Entry 3I55 (X-ray diffraction, 3.11 A resolution); this record covers chains 0 and C of the 32 polymer chains in the assembly.

Chain 0:
Molecule: 23S ribosomal RNA
From: Haloarcula marismortui ATCC 43049
Sequence (2923 nucleotides; numbered 1 to 2923; the number before each row is that of its first residue):
     1 GUUGGCUACU AUGCCAGCUG GUGGAUUGCU CGGCUCAGGC GCUGAUGAAG GACGUGCCAA
    61 GCUGCGAUAA GCUGUGGGGA GCCGCACGGA GGCGAAGAAC CACAGAUUUC CGAAUGAGAA
   121 UCUCUCUAAC AAUUGCUUCG CGCAAUGAGG AACCCCGAGA ACUGAAACAU CUCAGUAUCG
   181 GGAGGAACAG AAAACGCAAC GUGAUGUCGU UAGUAACCGC GAGUGAACGC GAUACAGCCC
   241 AAACCGAAGC CCUCACGGGC AAUGUGGUGU CAGGGCUACC UCUCAUCAGC CGACCGUCUU
   301 CACGAAGUCU CUUGGAAUAG AGCGUGAUAC AGGGUGACAA CCCCGUACUG AAGACCAGUA
   361 CGCUGUGCGG UAGUGCCAGA GUAGCGGGGG UUGGAUAUCC CUCGCGAAUA ACGCAGGCAU
   421 CGACUGCGAA GGCUAAACAC AACCUGAGAC CGAUAGUGAA CAAGUAGUGU GAACGAACGC
   481 UGCAAAGUAC CCUCAGAAGG GAGGCGAAAU AGAGCAUGAA AUCAGUUGGC GAUCGAGCGA
   541 CAGGGCAUAC AAGGUCCCUU GACGAAUGAC CGAGACGCGA GUCUCCAGUA AGACUCACGG
   601 GAAGCCGAUG UUCUGUCGUA CGUUUUGAAA AACGAGCCAG GGAGUGUGUC UGUAUGGCAA
   661 GUCUAACCGG AGUAUCCGGG GAGGCACAGG GAAACCGACA UGGCCGCAGG GCUUUGCCCG
   721 AGGGCCGCCG UCUUCAAGGG CGGGGAGCCA UGUGGACACG ACCCGAAUCC GGACGAUCUA
   781 CGCAUGGACA AGAUGAAGCG UGCCGAAAGG CACGUGGAAG UCUGUUAGAG UUGGUGUCCU
   841 ACAAUACCCU CUCGUGAUCU AUGUGUAGGG GUGAAAGGCC CAUCGAGUCC GGCAACAGCU
   901 GGUUCCAAUC GAAACAUGUC GAAGCAUGAC CUCCGCCGAG GUAGUCUGUG AGGUAGAGCG
   961 ACCGAUUGGU GUGUCCGCCU CCGAGAGGAG UCGGCACACC UGUCAAACUC CAAACUUACA
  1021 GACGCUGUUU GACGCGGGGA UUCCGGUGCG CGGGGUAAGC CUGUGUACCA GGAGGGGAAC
  1081 AACCCAGAGA UAGGUUAAGG UCCCCAAGUG UGGAUUAAGU GUAAUCCUCU GAAGGUGGUC
  1141 UCGAGCCCUA GACAGCCGGG AGGUGAGCUU AGAAGCAGCU ACCCUCUAAG AAAAGCGUAA
  1201 CAGCUUACCG GCCGAGGUUU GAGGCGCCCA AAAUGAUCGG GACUCAAAUC CACCACCGAG
  1261 ACCUGUCCGU ACCACUCAUA CUGGUAAUCG AGUAGAUUGG CGCUCUAAUU GGAUGGAAGC
  1321 AGGGGCGAGA GCUCCUGUGG ACCGAUUAGU GACGAAAAUC CUGGCCAUAG UAGCAGCGAU
  1381 AGUCGGGUGA GAACCCCGAC GGCCUAAUGG AUAAGGGUUC CUCAGCACUG CUGAUCAGCU
  1441 GAGGGUUAGC CGGUCCUAAG UCUCACCGCA ACUCGACUGA GACGAAAUGG GAAACAGGUU
  1501 AAUAUUCCUG UGCCAUCAUG CAGUGAAAGU UGACGCCCUG GGGUCGAUCA CGCCGGGCAU
  1561 UCGCCCGGUC GAACCGUCCA ACUCCGUGGA AGCCGUAAUG GCAGGAAGCG GACGAACGGC
  1621 GGCAUAGGGA AACGUGAUUC AACCUGGGGC CCAUGAAAAG ACGAGCAUGA UGUCCGUACC
  1681 GAGAACCGAC ACAGGUGUCC AUGGCGGCGA AAGCCAAGGC CUGUCGGGAG CAACCAACGU
  1741 UAGGGAAUUC GGCAAGUUAG UCCCGUACCU UCGGAAGAAG GGAUGCCUGC UCCGGAACGG
  1801 AGCAGGUCGC AGUGACUCGG AAGCUCGGAC UGUCUAGUAA CAACAUAGGU GACCGCAAAU
  1861 CCGCAAGGAC UCGUACGGUC ACUGAAUCCU GCCCAGUGCA GGUAUCUGAA CACCUCGUAC
  1921 AAGAGGACGA AGGACCUGUC AACGGCGGGG GUAACUAUGA CCCUCUUAAG GUAGCGUAGU
  1981 ACCUUGCCGC AUCAGUAGCG GCUUGCAUGA AUGGAUUAAC CAGAGCUUCA CUGUCCCAAC
  2041 GUUGGGCCCG GUGAACUGUA CAUUCCAGUG CGGAGUCUGG AGACACCCAG GGGGAAGCGA
  2101 AGACCCUAUG GAGCUUUACU GCAGGCUGUC GCUGAGACGU GGUCGCCGAU GUGCAGCAUA
  2161 GGUAGGAGUC GUUACAGAGG UACCCGCGCU AGCGGGCCAC CCAGACAACA GUGAAAUACU
  2221 ACCCGUCGGU GACUGCGACU CUCACUCCGG GAGGAGGACA CCGAUAGCCG GGCAGUUUGA
  2281 CUGGGGCGGU ACGCGCUCGA AAAGAUAUCG AGCGCGCCCU AUGGUCAUCU CAGCCGGGAC
  2341 AGAGACCCGG CGAAGAGUGC AAGAGCAAAA GAUGACUUGA CAGUGUUCUU CCCAACGAGG
  2401 AACGCUGACG CGAAAGCGUG GUCUAGCGAA CCAAUUAGCC UGCUUGAUGC GGGCAAUUGA
  2461 UGACAGAAAA GCUACCCUAG GGAUAACAGA GUCGUCACUC GCAAGAGCAC AUAUCGACCG
  2521 AGUGGCUUGC UACCUCGAUG UCGGUUCCCU CCAUCCUGCC CGUGCAGAAG CGGGCAAGGG
  2581 UGAGGUUGUU CGCCUAUUAA AGGAGGUCGU GAGCUGGGUU UAGACCGUCG UGAGACAGGU
  2641 CGGCUGCUAU CUACUGGGUG UGUAAUGGUG UCUGACAAGA ACGACCGUAU AGUACGAGAG
  2701 GAACUACGGU UGGUGGCCAC UGGUGUACCG GUUGUUCGAG AGAGCACGUG CCGGGUAGCC
  2761 ACGCCACACG GGGUAAGAGC UGAACGCAUC UAAGCUCGAA ACCCACUUGG AAAAGAGACA
  2821 CCGCCGAGGU CCCGCGUACA AGACGCGGUC GAUAGACUCG GGGUGUGCGC GUCGAGGUAA
  2881 CGAGACGUUA AGCCCACGAG CACUAACAGA CCAAAGCCAU CAU
Not modelled in the structure: 1-9, 126-127, 715, 971-998, 1560, 1952-1963, 2137-2236, 2339-2343, 2665-2666, 2915-2923
Modified positions: 1MA (6-hydro-1-methyladenosine-5'-monophosphate) at position 628, OMU (o2'-methyluridine 5'-monophosphate) at position 2587, OMG (o2'-methylguanosine-5'-monophosphate) at position 2588, UR3 (3-methyluridine-5'-monophoshate) at position 2619, PSU (pseudouridine-5'-monophosphate) at position 2621
Ion coordination: Mg2+ site 1 near G28 (its only coordinating residue here); Na+ site 1: C40, G41; Na+ site 2 near G56 (its only coordinating residue here); Sr2+ site 1 near A86 (its only coordinating residue here); Na+ site 3 near U108 (its only coordinating residue here); Mg2+ site 2 near U115 (its only coordinating residue here); Na+ site 4 near C141 (its only coordinating residue here); Na+ site 5 near U146 (its only coordinating residue here); Mg2+ site 3: C162, U163, U2276; Na+ site 6: A165, A166; Mg2+ site 4 near A166 (its only coordinating residue here); Mg2+ site 5: A167, C168; 67 more Mg2+ sites not listed; 43 more Na+ sites not listed; 37 more Sr2+ sites not listed
Small-molecule neighbours: Mycalamide A (MYL): A2430, C2431, C2432, A2433, G2459, A2460

Chain C:
Protein: 50S ribosomal protein L4P
From: Haloarcula marismortui
UniProt: P12735 (RL4_HALMA); residue numbers follow UniProt; this construct covers 1-246
Chain sequence (246 residues; row label = number of the first residue in the row):
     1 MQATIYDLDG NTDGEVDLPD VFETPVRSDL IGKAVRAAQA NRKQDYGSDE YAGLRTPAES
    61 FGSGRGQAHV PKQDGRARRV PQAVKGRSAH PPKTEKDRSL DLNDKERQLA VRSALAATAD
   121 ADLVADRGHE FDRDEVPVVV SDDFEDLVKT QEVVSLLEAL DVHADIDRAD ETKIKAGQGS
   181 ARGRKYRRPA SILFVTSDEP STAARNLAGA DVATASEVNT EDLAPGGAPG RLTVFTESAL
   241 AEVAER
Ion coordination: Na+: Asp45, Lys96

Chain 0 / chain C interface:
Contacting residue pairs - 221 pairs, chain 0 then chain C:
  C29(0) - Gln178(C)  phosphate contact
  U30(0) - Ala181(C)  phosphate contact
  C34(0) - Gly47(C)  hydrogen bond to the sugar
  C34(0) - Ser48(C)  sugar contact
  C34(0) - Asp49(C)  hydrogen bond to the phosphate
  U35(0) - Asp45(C)  hydrogen bond to the sugar
  U35(0) - Tyr46(C)  sugar contact
  U35(0) - Gly47(C)  sugar contact
  U35(0) - Asp49(C)  phosphate contact
  U35(0) - Thr94(C)  phosphate contact
  G326(0) - Gln151(C)  phosphate contact
  G326(0) - Asn206(C)  base contact
  A327(0) - Lys149(C)  salt bridge to the phosphate
  A327(0) - Thr150(C)  sugar contact
  A327(0) - Gln151(C)  phosphate contact
  A327(0) - Asn206(C)  hydrogen bond to the base
  A327(0) - Leu207(C)  base contact
  U328(0) - Val148(C)  sugar contact
  U328(0) - Lys149(C)  salt bridge to the phosphate
  U328(0) - Thr150(C)  hydrogen bond to the phosphate
  U328(0) - Thr202(C)  sugar contact
  U328(0) - Arg205(C)  hydrogen bond to the phosphate
  A329(0) - Thr150(C)  phosphate contact
  A329(0) - Arg205(C)  salt bridge to the phosphate
  A329(0) - Asn206(C)  phosphate contact
  C330(0) - Asp170(C)  hydrogen bond to the base
  C330(0) - Arg188(C)  base contact
  C330(0) - Asn206(C)  hydrogen bond to the sugar
  C330(0) - Leu207(C)  sugar contact
  G333(0) - Lys185(C)  phosphate contact
  G333(0) - Tyr186(C)  phosphate contact
  C338(0) - Ile174(C)  sugar contact
  A339(0) - Thr172(C)  phosphate contact
  A339(0) - Tyr186(C)  hydrogen bond to the phosphate
  A347(0) - Arg205(C)  hydrogen bond to the sugar
  A447(0) - Gln44(C)  hydrogen bond to the sugar
  G448(0) - Gln44(C)  hydrogen bond to the sugar
  A449(0) - Lys43(C)  phosphate contact
  A449(0) - Gln44(C)  hydrogen bond to the phosphate
  A449(0) - Arg184(C)  hydrogen bond to the phosphate
  C450(0) - Tyr46(C)  sugar contact
  C450(0) - Arg182(C)  salt bridge to the phosphate
  C450(0) - Arg184(C)  salt bridge to the phosphate
  C451(0) - Arg182(C)  salt bridge to the phosphate
  G452(0) - Gln178(C)  hydrogen bond to the sugar
  G452(0) - Arg182(C)  hydrogen bond to the base
  U454(0) - Val84(C)  phosphate contact
  A455(0) - Val84(C)  phosphate contact
  A455(0) - Lys85(C)  hydrogen bond to the phosphate
  U457(0) - Ser48(C)  phosphate contact
  U457(0) - Asp49(C)  hydrogen bond to the phosphate
  U457(0) - Ala52(C)  phosphate contact
  U457(0) - Arg55(C)  hydrogen bond to the phosphate
  G458(0) - Ala52(C)  phosphate contact
  G458(0) - Gly53(C)  hydrogen bond to the phosphate
  G458(0) - Arg55(C)  salt bridge to the phosphate
  G458(0) - Lys85(C)  hydrogen bond to the phosphate
  A459(0) - Lys85(C)  salt bridge to the phosphate
  C474(0) - Pro57(C)  phosphate contact
  C474(0) - Gln73(C)  hydrogen bond to the sugar
  C474(0) - Asp74(C)  hydrogen bond to the sugar
  G475(0) - Thr56(C)  hydrogen bond to the phosphate
  G475(0) - Pro57(C)  phosphate contact
  G475(0) - Gln73(C)  phosphate contact
  G475(0) - Asp74(C)  sugar contact
  A476(0) - Arg76(C)  hydrogen bond to the sugar
  A476(0) - Arg78(C)  salt bridge to the phosphate
  A476(0) - Lys85(C)  phosphate contact
  A477(0) - Lys85(C)  salt bridge to the phosphate
  G641(0) - Gln82(C)  hydrogen bond to the base
  G642(0) - Pro81(C)  sugar contact
  G642(0) - Gln82(C)  sugar contact
  A643(0) - Ala89(C)  sugar contact
  A643(0) - His90(C)  phosphate contact
  G644(0) - His90(C)  sugar contact
  U645(0) - His90(C)  sugar contact
  U645(0) - Lys93(C)  hydrogen bond to the base
  G646(0) - Lys93(C)  sugar contact
  G646(0) - Glu95(C)  sugar contact
  G646(0) - Lys96(C)  salt bridge to the phosphate
  U647(0) - Glu95(C)  sugar contact
  U647(0) - Lys96(C)  phosphate contact
  U647(0) - Asp97(C)  hydrogen bond to the phosphate
  G656(0) - Arg27(C)  hydrogen bond to the phosphate
  G656(0) - Leu30(C)  sugar contact
  G656(0) - Asn103(C)  base contact
  G656(0) - Glu106(C)  hydrogen bond to the base
  G657(0) - Arg27(C)  salt bridge to the phosphate
  G657(0) - Leu30(C)  sugar contact
  G657(0) - Asn103(C)  hydrogen bond to the base
  G657(0) - Lys105(C)  sugar contact
  G657(0) - Glu106(C)  sugar contact
  G657(0) - Leu109(C)  phosphate contact
  C658(0) - Lys105(C)  hydrogen bond to the sugar
  U662(0) - Lys105(C)  salt bridge to the phosphate
  C663(0) - Asn103(C)  phosphate contact
  C663(0) - Lys105(C)  salt bridge to the phosphate
  U664(0) - Asn103(C)  phosphate contact
  U664(0) - Asp104(C)  hydrogen bond to the phosphate
  G670(0) - Glu217(C)  hydrogen bond to the base
  A671(0) - Glu217(C)  hydrogen bond to the sugar
  G672(0) - Ala213(C)  base contact
  G672(0) - Thr214(C)  base contact
  G672(0) - Glu217(C)  base contact
  G672(0) - Val218(C)  hydrogen bond to the base
  G672(0) - Asn219(C)  base contact
  G672(0) - Asp222(C)  hydrogen bond to the base
  A674(0) - Gln44(C)  hydrogen bond to the base
  U675(0) - Ala38(C)  hydrogen bond to the sugar
  U675(0) - Asn41(C)  sugar contact
  U675(0) - Arg42(C)  hydrogen bond to the sugar
  C676(0) - Ala38(C)  phosphate contact
  C676(0) - Asn41(C)  hydrogen bond to the phosphate
  C676(0) - Glu217(C)  sugar contact
  C676(0) - Asn219(C)  hydrogen bond to the sugar
  C677(0) - Arg107(C)  salt bridge to the phosphate
  C677(0) - Ser216(C)  hydrogen bond to the sugar
  C677(0) - Glu217(C)  sugar contact
  C677(0) - Asn219(C)  phosphate contact
  C677(0) - Arg246(C)  sugar contact
  G678(0) - Arg107(C)  salt bridge to the phosphate
  G678(0) - Gln108(C)  hydrogen bond to the phosphate
  C749(0) - Asn103(C)  hydrogen bond to the sugar
  A750(0) - Lys33(C)  sugar contact
  A750(0) - Asp101(C)  hydrogen bond to the sugar
  A750(0) - Asn103(C)  sugar contact
  U751(0) - Leu100(C)  sugar contact
  U751(0) - Asp101(C)  hydrogen bond to the phosphate
  G760(0) - Lys93(C)  base contact
  A761(0) - Lys93(C)  base contact
  C762(0) - His90(C)  hydrogen bond to the sugar
  C763(0) - Pro81(C)  phosphate contact
  C763(0) - Arg87(C)  phosphate contact
  C763(0) - His90(C)  phosphate contact
  C764(0) - His69(C)  sugar contact
  C764(0) - Val80(C)  phosphate contact
  C764(0) - Pro81(C)  sugar contact
  C764(0) - Gln82(C)  hydrogen bond to the sugar
  C764(0) - Arg87(C)  salt bridge to the phosphate
  G765(0) - His69(C)  hydrogen bond to the sugar
  G765(0) - Pro71(C)  phosphate contact
  G765(0) - Val80(C)  phosphate contact
  A766(0) - Ser60(C)  hydrogen bond to the phosphate
  A766(0) - Gly62(C)  phosphate contact
  A766(0) - His69(C)  sugar contact
  A767(0) - Gly62(C)  phosphate contact
  C890(0) - Pro57(C)  phosphate contact
  G891(0) - Pro57(C)  phosphate contact
  A894(0) - Leu54(C)  phosphate contact
  A894(0) - Arg87(C)  hydrogen bond to the base
  C1305(0) - Gly177(C)  phosphate contact
  C1305(0) - Gln178(C)  hydrogen bond to the phosphate
  C1305(0) - Gly179(C)  phosphate contact
  C1305(0) - Arg184(C)  hydrogen bond to the phosphate
  U1306(0) - Lys43(C)  sugar contact
  U1306(0) - Lys175(C)  salt bridge to the phosphate
  U1306(0) - Gly179(C)  phosphate contact
  U1306(0) - Arg184(C)  salt bridge to the phosphate
  A1307(0) - Gln39(C)  hydrogen bond to the sugar
  A1307(0) - Lys175(C)  salt bridge to the phosphate
  A1307(0) - Gly226(C)  sugar contact
  A1308(0) - Arg127(C)  hydrogen bond to the phosphate
  A1308(0) - Arg187(C)  salt bridge to the phosphate
  A1308(0) - Pro225(C)  sugar contact
  A1308(0) - Gly226(C)  sugar contact
  A1308(0) - Ala228(C)  sugar contact
  U1309(0) - Arg127(C)  salt bridge to the phosphate
  U1309(0) - Arg168(C)  salt bridge to the phosphate
  U1309(0) - Arg187(C)  salt bridge to the phosphate
  U1309(0) - Pro189(C)  phosphate contact
  U1309(0) - Ala190(C)  hydrogen bond to the phosphate
  U1310(0) - Gly128(C)  phosphate contact
  U1310(0) - Arg168(C)  salt bridge to the phosphate
  U1310(0) - Lys173(C)  base contact
  U1310(0) - Arg187(C)  base contact
  G1311(0) - Lys173(C)  base contact
  C1342(0) - Ile174(C)  base contact
  C1343(0) - Ile174(C)  hydrogen bond to the base
  C1343(0) - Lys175(C)  phosphate contact
  C1343(0) - Ala176(C)  phosphate contact
  C1343(0) - Gly177(C)  hydrogen bond to the phosphate
  G1344(0) - Lys173(C)  hydrogen bond to the base
  G1344(0) - Ala176(C)  phosphate contact
  A1348(0) - Arg36(C)  hydrogen bond to the sugar
  G1349(0) - Arg36(C)  salt bridge to the phosphate
  G1351(0) - Tyr46(C)  sugar contact
  G1351(0) - Lys96(C)  salt bridge to the phosphate
  A1352(0) - Tyr46(C)  hydrogen bond to the phosphate
  A1352(0) - Ser48(C)  base contact
  A1352(0) - Ser88(C)  base contact
  A1352(0) - His90(C)  sugar contact
  A1352(0) - Pro91(C)  sugar contact
  A1352(0) - Pro92(C)  base contact
  A1358(0) - Gln82(C)  base contact
  U1359(0) - Gly62(C)  base contact
  U1359(0) - Ser63(C)  base contact
  U1359(0) - Gly66(C)  base contact
  U1359(0) - Gln67(C)  hydrogen bond to the base
  U1359(0) - Ala68(C)  phosphate contact
  U1359(0) - His69(C)  hydrogen bond to the base
  C1360(0) - Ala68(C)  phosphate contact
  C1360(0) - Val70(C)  sugar contact
  C1360(0) - Gln82(C)  base contact
  C1361(0) - Val70(C)  sugar contact
  C1361(0) - Ala77(C)  phosphate contact
  C1361(0) - Gln82(C)  sugar contact
  C1361(0) - Ala83(C)  sugar contact
  C1361(0) - Val84(C)  hydrogen bond to the sugar
  U1362(0) - Gly75(C)  phosphate contact
  U1362(0) - Arg76(C)  hydrogen bond to the phosphate
  U1362(0) - Ala77(C)  hydrogen bond to the phosphate
  U1362(0) - Val84(C)  sugar contact
  G1363(0) - Arg76(C)  salt bridge to the phosphate
  A2100(0) - Gly64(C)  sugar contact
  A2100(0) - Arg65(C)  phosphate contact
  A2100(0) - Gly66(C)  phosphate contact
  A2101(0) - Ser63(C)  sugar contact
  A2101(0) - Gly64(C)  hydrogen bond to the phosphate
  A2101(0) - Arg65(C)  phosphate contact
  A2101(0) - Gly66(C)  hydrogen bond to the phosphate
  A2479(0) - Ser63(C)  phosphate contact
Other interface residues (no listed pair), chain 0 (94 interface residues in all): C36, G332, G456, G467, G640, G680, G752, A1345
Other interface residues (no listed pair), chain C (120 interface residues in all): Asp29, Ala37, Ala40, Tyr51, Phe61, Lys72, Ser99, Leu102, Val154, Ser180, Gly183, Pro200, Ala203, Ala208, Val212, Glu221

Overview:
The interface between chain 0 and chain C involves 94 residues on one side and 120 on the other; the contacts
include 69 hydrogen bonds and 28 salt bridges. Polar contacts include A327(0)-Asn206(C), C330(0)-Asp170(C) and
G452(0)-Arg182(C). Ligands of chain 0: Mycalamide A.
Here chain 0 is 23S ribosomal RNA (Haloarcula marismortui ATCC 43049) and chain C is 50S ribosomal protein L4P
(Haloarcula marismortui). Entry 3I55 (Co-crystal structure of Mycalamide A Bound to the Large Ribosomal
Subunit) was determined by X-ray diffraction together with 3I56 from the same study.
